5ZMF - chain A; structure by X-ray diffraction, 3.56 A resolution.

Chain A:
Protein: ATPase ARSA1
Organism: Chlamydomonas reinhardtii
Notes: EC 3.6.-.-
Reference sequence: A8JGB0 (ASNA1_CHLRE); numbering as in UniProt (aligned over 91-777)
Amino-acid sequence (687 residues; each row starts with the number of its first residue):
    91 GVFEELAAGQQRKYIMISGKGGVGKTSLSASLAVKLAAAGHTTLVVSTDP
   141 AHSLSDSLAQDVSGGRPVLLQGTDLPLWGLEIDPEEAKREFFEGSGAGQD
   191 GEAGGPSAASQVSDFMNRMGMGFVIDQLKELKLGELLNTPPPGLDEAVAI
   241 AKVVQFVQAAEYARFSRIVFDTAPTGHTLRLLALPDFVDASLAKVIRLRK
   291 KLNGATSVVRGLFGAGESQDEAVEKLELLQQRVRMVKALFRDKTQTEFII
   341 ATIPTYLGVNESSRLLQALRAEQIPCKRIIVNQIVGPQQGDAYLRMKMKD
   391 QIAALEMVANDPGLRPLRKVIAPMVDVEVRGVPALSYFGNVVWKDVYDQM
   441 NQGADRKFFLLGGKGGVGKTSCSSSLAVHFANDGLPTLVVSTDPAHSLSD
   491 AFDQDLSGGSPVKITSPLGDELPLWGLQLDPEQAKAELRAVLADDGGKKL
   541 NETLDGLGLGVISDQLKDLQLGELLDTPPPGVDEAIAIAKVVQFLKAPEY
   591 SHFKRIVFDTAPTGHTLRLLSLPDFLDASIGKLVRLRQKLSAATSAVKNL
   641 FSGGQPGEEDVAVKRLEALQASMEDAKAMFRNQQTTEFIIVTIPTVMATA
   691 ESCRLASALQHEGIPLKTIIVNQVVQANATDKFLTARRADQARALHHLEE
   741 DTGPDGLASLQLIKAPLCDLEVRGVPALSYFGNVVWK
Not modelled in the structure: 184-200, 266-271, 534-542, 635-651, 777
Ion coordination: Mg2+ site 1 near T116 (its only coordinating residue here); Mg2+ site 2 near T460 (its only coordinating residue here)
Small-molecule neighbours:
  - AMP-PNP (ANP; phosphoaminophosphonic acid-adenylate ester), molecule 1: G111, G112, V113, G114, K115, T116, S117, S143, P264, N372, Q373, P756, L757, L760, E761, V762, F771
  - AMP-PNP (ANP), molecule 2: P413, M414, V415, E418, V419, F428, K454, G455, G456, V457, G458, K459, T460, S461, D483, A485, P602, N712, Q713
Swiss-Prot annotation at these positions:
  - active site: D139, D483
  - binding site (ATP): K110 to S117, N372, K454 to S461, N712

In short:
Ligands of chain A: AMP-PNP. Curated annotation (UniProt) lists active-site residues D139 and D483 and 18
ATP-binding residues.
Chain A is ATPase ARSA1 (Chlamydomonas reinhardtii); the structure, AMPPNP complex of C. reinhardtii ArsA1,
was determined by X-ray diffraction together with 5ZME from the same study.
